PDB entry 6OPI | X-ray diffraction, 3.00 A resolution | chain A

Chain A:
Name: Mitogen-activated protein kinase 1
Organism: Homo sapiens
Notes: EC 2.7.11.24
UniProtKB: P28482 (MK01_HUMAN); residues 6-358 here correspond to UniProt positions 8-360 (UniProt number = residue number + 2)
Amino-acid sequence (354 residues; row label = number of the first residue in the row):
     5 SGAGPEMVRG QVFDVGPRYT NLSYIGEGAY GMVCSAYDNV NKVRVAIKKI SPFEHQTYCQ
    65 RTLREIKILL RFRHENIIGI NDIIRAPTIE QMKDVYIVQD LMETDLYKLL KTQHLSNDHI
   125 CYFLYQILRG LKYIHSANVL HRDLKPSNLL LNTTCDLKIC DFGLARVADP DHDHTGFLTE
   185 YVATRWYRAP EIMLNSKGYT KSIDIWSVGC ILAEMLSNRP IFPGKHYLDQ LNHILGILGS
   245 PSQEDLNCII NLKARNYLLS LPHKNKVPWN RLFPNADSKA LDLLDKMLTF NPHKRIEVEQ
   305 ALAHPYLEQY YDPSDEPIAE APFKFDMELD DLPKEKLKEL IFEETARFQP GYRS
Disordered / not traced: 5-7, 176-187, 200-204, 328-331, 355-358
Construct notes: expression tag (5)
Modified / non-standard residues: Thr-183 (phosphothreonine; TPO); Tyr-185 (O-phosphotyrosine; PTR)
Ligand contacts: N0V ((3R)-N-[3-(2-cyclopropylpyridin-4-yl)-1H-indazol-5-yl]-3-(methoxymethyl)-1-(2-oxo-2-{4-[4-(pyrimidin-2-yl)phenyl]-3,6-dihydropyridin-1(2H)-yl}ethyl)pyrrolidine-3-carboxamide): Ile-29, Ala-33, Tyr-34, Val-37, Ala-50, Lys-52, Ile-54, Ser-55, Pro-56, Tyr-62, Arg-65, Thr-66, Glu-69, Ile-82, Gln-103, Asp-104, Leu-105, Met-106, Glu-107, Thr-108, Asp-109, Lys-112, Ser-151, Asn-152, Leu-154, Cys-164, Asp-165, Gly-167
What the authors report for this chain:
  - contacts within the chain: Lys-52/Glu-69
  - conformationally variable residues (side-chain flip): Tyr-34, Lys-52
  - binding site for N0V: Tyr-62

Summary:
Chain A binds compound N0V. The paper reports a binding site for N0V at Tyr-62; conformational variability at
Tyr-34 and Lys-52.
Chain A is Mitogen-activated protein kinase 1 (Homo sapiens); the structure, phosphorylated ERK2 with
SCH-CPD336, was determined by X-ray diffraction, deposited together with 6OPG, 6OPH and 6OPK.
